PDB entry 6HX8 | X-ray diffraction, 2.40 A resolution | chains A and E of the 6 polymer chains in the assembly

== Chain A ==
Protein: Tubulin alpha-1B chain
From: Bos taurus
Reference sequence: P81947 (TBA1B_BOVIN); residue numbers follow UniProt; this construct covers 1-451
Chain sequence (451 residues; each row starts with the number of its first residue):
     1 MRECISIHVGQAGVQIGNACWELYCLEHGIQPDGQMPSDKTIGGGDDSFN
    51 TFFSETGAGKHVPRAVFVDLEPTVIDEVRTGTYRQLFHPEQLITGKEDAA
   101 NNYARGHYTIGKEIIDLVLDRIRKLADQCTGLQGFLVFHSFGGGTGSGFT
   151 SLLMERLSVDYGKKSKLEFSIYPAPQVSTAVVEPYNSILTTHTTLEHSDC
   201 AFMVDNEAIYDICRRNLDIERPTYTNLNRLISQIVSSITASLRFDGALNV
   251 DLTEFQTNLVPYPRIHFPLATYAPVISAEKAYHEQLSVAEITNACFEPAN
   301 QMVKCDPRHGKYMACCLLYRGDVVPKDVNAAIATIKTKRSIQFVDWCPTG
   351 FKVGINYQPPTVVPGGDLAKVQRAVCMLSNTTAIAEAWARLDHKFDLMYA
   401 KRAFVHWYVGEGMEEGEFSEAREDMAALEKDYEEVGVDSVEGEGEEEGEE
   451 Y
Disordered / not traced: 438-451
Ion coordination: Ca2+: D39, T41, G44, E55
Small-molecule neighbours:
  - GTP (guanosine-5'-triphosphate): G10, Q11, A12, Q15, I16, D69, D98, A99, A100, N101, S140, G142, G143, G144, T145, G146, I171, P173, V177, T179, E183, N206, Y224, L227, N228, I231
  - GXN ([2-[(3-bromanyl-4,5-dimethoxy-phenyl)methyl]-7-methoxy-3,4-dihydro-1H-isoquinolin-6-yl] sulfamate): S178, T179, A180, V181
Reported in the primary citation:
  - binding site for GXN: S178, V181

== Chain E ==
Protein: Stathmin-4
From: Rattus norvegicus
Reference sequence: P63043 (STMN4_RAT); residues 5-145 here correspond to UniProt positions 49-189 (UniProt number = residue number + 44)
Chain sequence (143 residues; numbered 3 to 145; the number before each row is that of its first residue):
     3 MADMEVIELNKCTSGQSFEVILKPPSFDGVPEFNASLPRRRDPSLEEIQK
    53 KLEAAEERRKYQEAELLKHLAEKREHEREVIQKAIEENNNFIKMAKEKLA
   103 QKMESNKENREAHLAAMLERLQEKDKHAEEVRKNKELKEEASR
Disordered / not traced: 3-5, 29-43, 144-145
Construct notes: initiating methionine (3); expression tag (4)
Curated features (UniProtKB/Swiss-Prot):
  - modified residue: S46 (Phosphoserine)

== How chain A and chain E interact ==
Pairs across the interface (55):
  Y108(A) - A57(E)  hydrophobic
  T109(A) - R61(E)  hydrogen bond
  K112(A) - E58(E)
  E155(A) - I50(E)
  R156(A) - L47(E)
  R156(A) - Q51(E)
  V159(A) - P45(E)
  E196(A) - D44(E)
  H197(A) - P45(E)
  D245(A) - C14(E)
  D245(A) - S16(E)
  A247(A) - N12(E)
  A247(A) - S19(E)
  L248(A) - S19(E)
  P325(A) - Q18(E)
  P325(A) - F20(E)  hydrophobic
  N329(A) - M6(E)
  N329(A) - V8(E)
  N329(A) - F20(E)
  N329(A) - V22(E)
  A333(A) - M6(E)
  K336(A) - L24(E)
  D345(A) - P27(E)
  D345(A) - S28(E)  hydrogen bond (backbone-backbone)
  C347(A) - P27(E)
  P348(A) - K25(E)
  P348(A) - P27(E)
  T349(A) - L24(E)  hydrogen bond (backbone-backbone)
  T349(A) - K25(E)  hydrogen bond (backbone-backbone)
  G350(A) - V22(E)
  G350(A) - I23(E)
  F351(A) - E21(E)
  F351(A) - V22(E)  hydrogen bond (backbone-backbone)
  F351(A) - L24(E)  hydrophobic
  K352(A) - F20(E)
  K352(A) - E21(E)
  V353(A) - S19(E)
  V353(A) - F20(E)  hydrogen bond (backbone-backbone)
  G354(A) - Q18(E)
  G354(A) - S19(E)
  I355(A) - G17(E)
  I355(A) - Q18(E)  hydrogen bond (backbone-backbone)
  N356(A) - S16(E)
  Y357(A) - T15(E)
  Y357(A) - S16(E)  hydrogen bond (backbone-backbone)
  Y357(A) - G17(E)
  Y357(A) - Q18(E)  hydrogen bond
  V409(A) - Q64(E)
  G410(A) - R61(E)
  G410(A) - Q64(E)
  E411(A) - R61(E)  hydrogen bond (backbone-side chain)
  G412(A) - A57(E)
  G412(A) - R60(E)  hydrogen bond (backbone-side chain)
  G412(A) - R61(E)
  E414(A) - R60(E)  salt bridge
Interface residues without a listed pair, chain A (39 interface residues in all): H107, L152, S158, G246, V328, I332, W346
Interface residues without a listed pair, chain E (30 interface residues in all): S46, K53, L54

== Overview ==
39 residues of chain A face 30 of chain E across their interface; the contacts include 11 hydrogen bonds and 1
salt bridge. Polar contacts include E414(A)-R60(E), T109(A)-R61(E) and Y357(A)-Q18(E). Chain A binds GTP and
compound GXN. From the paper: a binding site for GXN at S178(A) and V181(A).
Here chain A is Tubulin alpha-1B chain (Bos taurus) and chain E is Stathmin-4 (Rattus norvegicus). Entry 6HX8
(Tubulin-STX3451 complex) was determined by X-ray diffraction.
